PDB entry 8YAJ | electron microscopy, 3.20 A resolution | chains B and C of the 6 polymer chains in the assembly

[Chain B]
Name: Tubulin alpha-3 chain
Organism: Caenorhabditis elegans
Notes: EC 3.6.5.-
UniProt: P91910 (TBA3_CAEEL); residue numbers follow UniProt; this construct covers 1-450
Amino-acid sequence (450 residues; each row starts with the number of its first residue):
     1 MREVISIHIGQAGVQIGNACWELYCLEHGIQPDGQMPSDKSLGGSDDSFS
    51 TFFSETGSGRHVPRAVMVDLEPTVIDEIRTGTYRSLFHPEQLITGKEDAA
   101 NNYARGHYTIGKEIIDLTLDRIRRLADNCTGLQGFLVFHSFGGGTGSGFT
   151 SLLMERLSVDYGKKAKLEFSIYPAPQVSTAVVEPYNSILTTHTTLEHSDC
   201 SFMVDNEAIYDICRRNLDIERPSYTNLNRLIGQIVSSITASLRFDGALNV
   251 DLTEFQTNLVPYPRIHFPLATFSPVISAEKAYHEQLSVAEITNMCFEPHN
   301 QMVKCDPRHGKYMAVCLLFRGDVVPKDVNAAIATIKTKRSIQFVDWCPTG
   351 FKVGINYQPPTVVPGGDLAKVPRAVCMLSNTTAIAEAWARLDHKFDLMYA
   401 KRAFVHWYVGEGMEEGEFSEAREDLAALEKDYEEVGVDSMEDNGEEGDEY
Not modelled in the structure: 440-450
Ligand contacts: GTP (guanosine-5'-triphosphate): Gly10, Gln11, Ala12, Gln15, Ile16, Asp69, Glu71, Asp98, Ala99, Ala100, Asn101, Ser140, Gly143, Gly144, Thr145, Gly146, Ile171, Thr179, Glu183, Asn206, Tyr224, Leu227, Asn228, Ile231

[Chain C]
Name: Alpha-tubulin N-acetyltransferase 2
Organism: Caenorhabditis elegans
Notes: EC 2.3.1.108
UniProt: Q23192 (ATAT2_CAEEL); residue numbers follow UniProt; this construct covers 1-263
Amino-acid sequence (263 residues; each row starts with the number of its first residue):
     1 MEIAFDLSTIFTDNIQRLTRTDLLKYGPKRYWAVAQSIDCLGEMSSKFHG
    51 WKRVITMYDKIVDHDEEQTTYIMWEKVNGSKSILKGLLRVGYKTLYLTDN
   101 EQNQYMEKAMCILDFFVVPTEQRSGNGFKMFDEMLKAENVTVDQCAFDKP
   151 SAALQQFLEKYYDRKDLVWQSNKYALCSNFFIGRHPTVPFTPRQTKRASR
   201 ASSAVSSHASSRNTSPIGRNRPRHDSVADLMRQDMLAGVRAEVDPNSPTG
   251 LKNARDFGHRRIW
Not modelled in the structure: 190-263
Ligand contacts: piperazine-N,n'-bis(2-ethanesulfonic acid) (PIN): Phe48, His49, Phe115, Val117, Glu121, Gln122, Gly125, Asn126, Gly127, Phe128, Ser151, Ala153, Leu154, Phe157, Tyr161

[Interface between chain B and chain C]
Contacting residue pairs (28):
  Leu26(B) - Ser171(C)  hydrogen bond (backbone-side chain)
  Gly29(B) - Ser171(C)
  Gly29(B) - Asn172(C)
  Gln31(B) - Thr94(C)  hydrogen bond (side chain-backbone)
  Gln31(B) - Leu95(C)
  Pro32(B) - Tyr96(C)
  Pro37(B) - Lys93(C)  hydrogen bond (backbone-side chain)
  Pro37(B) - Asn172(C)
  Pro37(B) - Tyr174(C)  hydrogen bond (backbone-side chain)
  Ser38(B) - Asp148(C)  hydrogen bond
  Ser38(B) - Asn172(C)
  Ser38(B) - Lys173(C)
  Asp39(B) - Ile55(C)
  Asp39(B) - Leu113(C)
  Asp39(B) - Asp148(C)  hydrogen bond (backbone-side chain)
  Lys40(B) - Trp51(C)
  Lys40(B) - Leu113(C)
  Lys40(B) - Asp148(C)  hydrogen bond (side chain-backbone)
  Lys40(B) - Lys149(C)
  Ser41(B) - Lys173(C)
  Leu42(B) - Arg53(C)  hydrogen bond (backbone-side chain)
  Gly43(B) - Lys52(C)
  Gly44(B) - Lys52(C)
  Asp46(B) - Lys149(C)  salt bridge
  Asp46(B) - Lys173(C)  salt bridge
  Pro364(B) - Thr98(C)
  Pro364(B) - Gln102(C)
  Pro364(B) - Gln104(C)  hydrogen bond (backbone-side chain)
Interface residues without a listed pair, chain B (17 interface residues in all): Glu27, Glu55, Gly365
Interface residues without a listed pair, chain C (21 interface residues in all): Gly50, Arg89, Ile112

[Overview]
Chain B and chain C form an interface of 17 and 21 residues respectively, with 9 hydrogen bonds and 2 salt
bridges. Polar contacts include Asp46(B)-Lys149(C), Asp46(B)-Lys173(C) and Leu26(B)-Ser171(C). Bound to chain
B: GTP. Ligands of chain C: piperazine-N,n'-bis(2-ethanesulfonic acid).
Here chain B is Tubulin alpha-3 chain and chain C is Alpha-tubulin N-acetyltransferase 2, both from
Caenorhabditis elegans. Entry 8YAJ (ATAT-2 bound MEC-12/MEC-7 microtubule without acetyl-CoA) was determined
by electron microscopy, deposited together with 8Y9F, 8YAL and 8YAR.
